PDB entry 6YR7 | X-ray diffraction, 2.10 A resolution | chains A and C of the 4 polymer chains in the assembly

== Chain A ==
Name: 14-3-3 protein sigma
From: Homo sapiens
Reference sequence: P31947 (1433S_HUMAN); numbering as in UniProt (aligned over 1-231)
Chain sequence (236 residues; numbered -4 to 231; the number before each row is that of its first residue; numbers below 1 keep their minus sign (Gly-4 is residue -4)):
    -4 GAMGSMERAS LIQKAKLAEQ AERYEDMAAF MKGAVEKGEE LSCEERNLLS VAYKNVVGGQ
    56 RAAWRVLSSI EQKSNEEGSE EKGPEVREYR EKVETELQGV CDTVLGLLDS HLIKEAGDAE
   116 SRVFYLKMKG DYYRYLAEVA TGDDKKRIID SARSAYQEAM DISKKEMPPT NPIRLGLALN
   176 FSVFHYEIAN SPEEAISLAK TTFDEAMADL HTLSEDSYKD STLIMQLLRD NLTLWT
Disordered / not traced: -4, 72-76
Differences from the reference sequence: expression tag (-4 to 0)
Residues lining bound ligands: B3P (2-[3-(2-hydroxy-1,1-dihydroxymethyl-ethylamino)-propylamino]-2-hydroxymethyl-propane-1,3-diol): Gln93, Asp97, Leu131, Asp139, Ile143
Swiss-Prot annotation at these positions:
  - site (Interaction with phosphoserine on interacting protein): Arg56, Arg129
  - modified residue (Phosphoserine): Ser5, Ser74

== Chain C ==
Name: Protein Mdm4
Reference sequence: O15151 (MDM4_HUMAN); residues 439-478 here correspond to UniProt positions 335-374 (UniProt number = residue number - 104)
Chain sequence (40 residues; each row starts with the number of its first residue):
   439 SKLTHSLSTS DITAIPEKEN EGNDVPDCRR TISAPVVRPK
Disordered / not traced: 439-442, 451-478
Modified residues: Ser446 (phosphoserine; SEP); Ser471 (phosphoserine; SEP)
Swiss-Prot annotation at these positions:
  - modified residue (Phosphoserine): Ser446, Ser471
Reported in the primary citation:
  - post-translational modification sites: Ser446

== Chain A / chain C interface ==
Pairs across the interface (25; chain A residue first):
  Arg56(A) with Ser446(C)
  Arg60(A) with His443(C)
  Lys122(A) with Thr447(C)
  Arg129(A) with Ser446(C)
  Tyr130(A) with Ser446(C); Ser448(C)
  Gly171(A) with Thr447(C)
  Leu174(A) with Leu445(C); Ser446(C); Thr447(C)
  Asn175(A) with Ser446(C); Thr447(C), hydrogen bond (side chain-backbone)
  Val178(A) with Leu445(C)
  Glu182(A) with His443(C); Ser444(C), hydrogen bond
  Leu218(A) with Ile450(C)
  Leu222(A) with Leu445(C), hydrophobic; Ser446(C); Asp449(C); Ile450(C)
  Asp225(A) with Leu445(C)
  Asn226(A) with Ser444(C); Leu445(C), hydrogen bond (side chain-backbone)
  Leu229(A) with His443(C)
  Trp230(A) with Ser444(C), hydrogen bond
Other interface residues (no listed pair), chain A (17 interface residues in all): Tyr181
From the paper, about this interface:
  - specific contacts: Tyr130(A)-Ser446(C) (hydrogen bond), Leu218(A)-Ile450(C) (hydrophobic contact)

== Overview ==
17 residues of chain A face 8 of chain C across their interface, with 4 hydrogen bonds. Polar contacts include
Asn175(A)-Thr447(C), Glu182(A)-Ser444(C) and Asn226(A)-Leu445(C). The paper describes a hydrogen bond between
Tyr130(A) and Ser446(C); a hydrophobic contact between Leu218(A) and Ile450(C). Ligands of chain A: compound
B3P. From the paper: a modification site at Ser446(C).
Chain A is 14-3-3 protein sigma (Homo sapiens) and chain C is Protein Mdm4; the structure, 14-3-3 sigma in
complex with hDMX-342+367 peptide, was determined by X-ray diffraction (same publication as 6YR5 and 6YR6).
